PDB entry 3OTD | X-ray diffraction, 2.28 A resolution | chains A and B

Chain A (and B):
Name: tRNA(His) guanylyltransferase
Organism: Homo sapiens
Notes: EC 2.7.7.-; chain B of this document is another copy of the same molecule, construct and numbering; everything in this record applies to it too
UniProtKB: Q9NWX6 (THG1_HUMAN); residues 1-269 here correspond to UniProt positions 30-298 (UniProt number = residue number + 29)
Chain sequence (269 residues; numbered 1 to 269; the number before each row is that of its first residue):
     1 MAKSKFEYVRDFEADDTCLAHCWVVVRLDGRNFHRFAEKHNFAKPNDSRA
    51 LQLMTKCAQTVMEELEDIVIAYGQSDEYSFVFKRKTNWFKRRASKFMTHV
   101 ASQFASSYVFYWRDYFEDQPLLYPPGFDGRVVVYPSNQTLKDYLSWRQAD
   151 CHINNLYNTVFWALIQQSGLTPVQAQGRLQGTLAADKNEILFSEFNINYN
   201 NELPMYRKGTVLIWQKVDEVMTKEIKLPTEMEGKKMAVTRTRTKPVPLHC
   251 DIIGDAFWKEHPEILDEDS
Not modelled in the structure: 1-2, 216-242
Curated features (UniProtKB/Swiss-Prot):
  - binding site (GTP): D29 to H34, S75, D76
  - binding site (Mg(2+)): D29, G30, D76

Interface between chain A and chain B:
Contacting residue pairs - 100 pairs, chain A then chain B:
  S4(A) - W146(B)
  F6(A) - D142(B)
  F6(A) - S145(B)
  F6(A) - W146(B)  hydrophobic
  E7(A) - W146(B)
  Y8(A) - T139(B)
  Y8(A) - D142(B)  hydrogen bond
  V9(A) - Y134(B)
  V9(A) - T139(B)
  V9(A) - D142(B)
  V9(A) - Y143(B)
  V9(A) - W146(B)  hydrophobic
  R10(A) - W146(B)
  F12(A) - V132(B)  hydrophobic
  F12(A) - V133(B)
  F12(A) - Y134(B)  hydrophobic
  F12(A) - P135(B)
  F12(A) - T139(B)
  E13(A) - R130(B)  salt bridge
  E13(A) - V132(B)
  R31(A) - E64(B)  hydrogen bond (side chain-backbone)
  R31(A) - L65(B)
  R31(A) - W88(B)
  R31(A) - H99(B)
  E64(A) - R31(B)  hydrogen bond (backbone-side chain)
  L65(A) - R31(B)
  S94(A) - M97(B)
  K95(A) - D128(B)  salt bridge
  K95(A) - G129(B)
  M97(A) - S94(B)
  M97(A) - M97(B)  hydrophobic
  M97(A) - T98(B)
  T98(A) - M97(B)
  T98(A) - F127(B)
  T98(A) - G129(B)  hydrogen bond (side chain-backbone)
  H99(A) - R31(B)
  H99(A) - F127(B)
  H99(A) - D128(B)  salt bridge
  A101(A) - S102(B)
  S102(A) - A101(B)
  S102(A) - A105(B)
  S102(A) - G126(B)
  S102(A) - F127(B)  hydrogen bond (side chain-backbone)
  Q103(A) - P124(B)
  Q103(A) - P125(B)
  A105(A) - S102(B)
  A105(A) - S106(B)
  S106(A) - A105(B)
  S106(A) - V109(B)
  S106(A) - P124(B)
  S106(A) - P125(B)  hydrogen bond (side chain-backbone)
  S107(A) - P124(B)
  V109(A) - S106(B)
  V109(A) - V109(B)  hydrophobic
  V109(A) - F110(B)
  F110(A) - V109(B)
  F110(A) - L121(B)
  F110(A) - L122(B)
  F110(A) - Y123(B)  hydrophobic
  F110(A) - P124(B)
  L121(A) - F110(B)
  L122(A) - F110(B)
  Y123(A) - F110(B)  hydrophobic
  P124(A) - Q103(B)
  P124(A) - S106(B)
  P124(A) - S107(B)
  P124(A) - F110(B)
  P125(A) - Q103(B)
  P125(A) - S106(B)  hydrogen bond (backbone-side chain)
  G126(A) - S102(B)
  F127(A) - T98(B)
  F127(A) - H99(B)
  F127(A) - S102(B)  hydrogen bond (backbone-side chain)
  D128(A) - F89(B)
  D128(A) - K95(B)  salt bridge
  D128(A) - H99(B)  salt bridge
  G129(A) - S94(B)
  G129(A) - K95(B)
  G129(A) - T98(B)  hydrogen bond (backbone-side chain)
  R130(A) - E13(B)  salt bridge
  V132(A) - F12(B)  hydrophobic
  V132(A) - E13(B)
  V133(A) - F12(B)
  Y134(A) - V9(B)
  Y134(A) - F12(B)  hydrophobic
  P135(A) - F12(B)
  Q138(A) - Y8(B)
  T139(A) - Y8(B)
  T139(A) - V9(B)
  T139(A) - F12(B)
  D142(A) - F6(B)
  D142(A) - Y8(B)  hydrogen bond
  D142(A) - V9(B)
  Y143(A) - V9(B)
  S145(A) - F6(B)
  W146(A) - S4(B)
  W146(A) - F6(B)  hydrophobic
  W146(A) - V9(B)  hydrophobic
  W146(A) - R10(B)
  I253(A) - F6(B)  hydrophobic
Interface residues without a listed pair, chain A (48 interface residues in all): W88, F89, Y111
Interface residues without a listed pair, chain B (49 interface residues in all): E7, Y111, Q138, A149, I253

In short:
The interface between chain A and chain B involves 48 residues on one side and 49 on the other; the contacts
include 10 hydrogen bonds and 6 salt bridges. Polar contacts include E13(A)-R130(B), K95(A)-D128(B) and
H99(A)-D128(B).
Both chains are tRNA(His) guanylyltransferase (Homo sapiens). Entry 3OTD (Crystal structure of human tRNAHis
guanylyltransferase (Thg1)- NaI derivative) was determined by X-ray diffraction together with 3OTB, 3OTC and
3OTE from the same study.
